Entry 2XQR (X-ray diffraction, 2.58 A resolution); this record covers chains A and B.

[Chain A]
Name: Beta-fructofuranosidase, insoluble isoenzyme CWINV1
Source organism: Arabidopsis thaliana
Notes: EC 3.2.1.26
UniProt: Q43866 (INV1_ARATH); residues 5-541 here correspond to UniProt positions 48-584 (UniProt number = residue number + 43)
Chain sequence (537 residues; row label = number of the first residue in the row):
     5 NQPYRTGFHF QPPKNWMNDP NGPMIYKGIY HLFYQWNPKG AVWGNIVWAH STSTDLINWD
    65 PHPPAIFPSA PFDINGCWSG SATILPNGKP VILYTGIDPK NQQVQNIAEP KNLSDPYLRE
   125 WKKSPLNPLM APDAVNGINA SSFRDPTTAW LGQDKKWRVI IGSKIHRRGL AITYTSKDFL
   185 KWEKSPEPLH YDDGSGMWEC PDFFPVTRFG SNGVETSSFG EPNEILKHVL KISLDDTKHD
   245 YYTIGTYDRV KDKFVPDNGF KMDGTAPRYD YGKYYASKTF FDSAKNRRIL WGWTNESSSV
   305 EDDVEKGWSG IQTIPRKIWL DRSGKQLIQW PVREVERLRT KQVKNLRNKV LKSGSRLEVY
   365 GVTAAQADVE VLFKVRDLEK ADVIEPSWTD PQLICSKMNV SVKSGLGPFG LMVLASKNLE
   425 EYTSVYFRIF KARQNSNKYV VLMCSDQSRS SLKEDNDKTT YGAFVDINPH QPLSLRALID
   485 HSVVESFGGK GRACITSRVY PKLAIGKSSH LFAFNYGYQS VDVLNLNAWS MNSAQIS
UniProt features mapped onto this chain:
  - active site: Asp23
  - binding site (substrate): Trp20 to Asp23, Gln39, Trp47, Trp82, Ser83, Arg148, Asp149, Glu203, Asp239
  - glycosylation (N-linked (GlcNAc...) asparagine): Asn116, Asn143, Asn299, Asn403
Disulfide bonds: Cys399-Cys448
Covalent attachments: N-acetylglucosamine (NAG) linked to Asn116, Asn143; glycan linked to Asn299
Ligand contacts: beta-D-fructofuranose (FRU): Asn22, Asp23, Gln39, Trp47, Ile50, Trp82, Ser83, Arg148, Asp149, Glu203, Cys204, Tyr279, Ala280, Trp297
What the authors report for this chain:
  - catalytic residues: Glu203 (citing earlier work)

[Chain B]
Name: Invertase inhibitor
Source organism: Nicotiana tabacum
UniProt: O49908 (O49908_TOBAC); residues 0-147 here correspond to UniProt positions 19-166 (UniProt number = residue number + 19)
Chain sequence (149 residues; each row starts with the number of its first residue; numbers below 1 keep their minus sign (Gly-1 is residue -1)):
    -1 GANNLVETTC KNTPNYQLCL KTLLSDKRSA TGDITTLALI MVDAIKAKAN QAAVTISKLR
    59 HSNPPAAWKG PLKNCAFSYK VILTASLPEA IEALTKGDPK FAEDGMVGSS GDAQECEEYF
   119 KGSKSPFSAL NIAVHELSDV GRAIVRNLL
Unresolved in the structure: -1 to 1
Differences from the reference sequence: expression tag (-1)
Disulfide bonds: Cys8-Cys17, Cys73-Cys114
Ligand contacts: beta-D-fructofuranose (FRU): Asp96, Lys98, Phe99
What the authors report for this chain:
  - binding site for beta-D-fructofuranose: Asp96

[Chain A / chain B interface]
Residue-residue contacts (40; chain A residue first):
  Trp20(A) - Phe99(B)  hydrophobic
  Asn22(A) - Phe99(B)
  Val46(A) - Ala83(B)  hydrophobic
  Trp47(A) - Glu87(B)
  Trp47(A) - Ala91(B)  hydrophobic
  Trp47(A) - Phe99(B)
  Gly48(A) - Glu90(B)
  Asn49(A) - Glu90(B)  hydrogen bond (backbone-side chain)
  Asn79(A) - Lys94(B)  hydrogen bond (backbone-side chain)
  Trp82(A) - Lys94(B)
  Trp82(A) - Gly95(B)
  Trp82(A) - Asp96(B)
  Asn105(A) - Thr93(B)
  Asn105(A) - Lys94(B)
  Gln107(A) - Lys94(B)  hydrogen bond (side chain-backbone)
  Gln107(A) - Gly95(B)  hydrogen bond (side chain-backbone)
  Ser145(A) - Gly95(B)
  Arg148(A) - Gly95(B)  hydrogen bond (side chain-backbone)
  Lys168(A) - Leu146(B)
  Arg171(A) - Asn145(B)
  Arg171(A) - Leu147(B)
  Gly200(A) - Leu147(B)
  Met201(A) - Leu147(B)  hydrogen bond (backbone-backbone)
  Glu203(A) - Asp96(B)
  Glu203(A) - Lys98(B)  salt bridge
  Asp239(A) - Lys98(B)
  Asp239(A) - Leu147(B)
  Asp240(A) - Arg144(B)  salt bridge
  Lys242(A) - Glu101(B)  salt bridge
  Lys242(A) - Arg144(B)
  Lys242(A) - Leu147(B)
  Tyr279(A) - Lys98(B)
  Trp297(A) - Phe99(B)  hydrophobic
  Val304(A) - Val79(B)  hydrophobic
  Glu305(A) - Phe75(B)
  Glu305(A) - Ser76(B)  hydrogen bond
  Glu305(A) - Val79(B)
  Glu305(A) - Asp110(B)
  Glu305(A) - Glu113(B)
  Asp459(A) - Glu113(B)
Also at the interface, not in a pair above, chain A (28 interface residues in all): Ile101, Val308, Glu309
Also at the interface, not in a pair above, chain B (22 interface residues in all): Ser84, Pro97
The authors on this interface:
  - specific contacts: Trp47(A)-Phe99(B) (pi stacking), Glu203(A)-Lys98(B), Asp240(A)-Arg144(B) (salt bridge), Lys242(A)-Glu101(B)
  - interface residues, chain A: Glu305(A), Asp459(A)
  - interface residues, chain B: Pro97(B), Lys98(B), Phe99(B), Asp110(B), Glu113(B)

[Summary]
28 residues of chain A face 22 of chain B across their interface, with 7 hydrogen bonds and 3 salt bridges.
Polar pairs include Glu203(A)-Lys98(B), Asp240(A)-Arg144(B) and Lys242(A)-Glu101(B). The paper describes pi
stacking between Trp47(A) and Phe99(B); contacts between Glu203(A) and Lys98(B) and Lys242(A) and Glu101(B); a
salt bridge between Asp240(A) and Arg144(B). From the paper: the catalytic residue Glu203(A); a binding site
for beta-D-fructofuranose at Asp96(B).
Chain A is Beta-fructofuranosidase, insoluble isoenzyme CWINV1 (Arabidopsis thaliana) and chain B is Invertase
inhibitor (Nicotiana tabacum); the structure, Crystal structure of plant cell wall invertase in complex with a
specific protein inhibitor, was determined by X-ray diffraction.
